6XKW - chains E and P of the 11 polymer chains in the assembly; structure by electron microscopy, 5.20 A resolution (low resolution: residue-level contacts below are approximate; hydrogen-bond / salt-bridge calls are withheld).

# Chain E
Name: Ubiquinol-cytochrome c reductase iron-sulfur subunit
From: Rhodobacter capsulatus (strain ATCC BAA-309 / NBRC 16581 / SB1003)
Notes: EC 7.1.1.8
UniProtKB: D5ANZ2 (UCRI_RHOCB); residues 1-191 here = UniProt positions 1-191
Chain sequence (191 residues; numbered 1 to 191; the number before each row is that of its first residue):
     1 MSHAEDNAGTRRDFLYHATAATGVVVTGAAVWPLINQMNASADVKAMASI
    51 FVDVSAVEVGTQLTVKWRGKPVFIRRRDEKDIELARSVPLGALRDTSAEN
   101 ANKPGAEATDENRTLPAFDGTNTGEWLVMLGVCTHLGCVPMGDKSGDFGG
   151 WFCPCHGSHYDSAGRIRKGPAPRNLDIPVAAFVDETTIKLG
Disordered / not traced: 1-10
Disulfides: Cys138-Cys155
Metal / ion sites: 2Fe-2S cluster Fe: Cys133, His135, Cys153, His156
Small-molecule neighbours: 2Fe-2S cluster (FES): Cys133, His135, Leu136, Gly137, Cys138, Cys153, Cys155, His156, Ser158
UniProt features mapped onto this chain:
  - binding site ([2Fe-2S] cluster): Cys133, His135, Cys153, His156

# Chain P
Name: Cytochrome b
From: Rhodobacter capsulatus (strain ATCC BAA-309 / NBRC 16581 / SB1003)
UniProtKB: D5ANZ3 (CYB_RHOCB); residue numbers follow UniProt; this construct covers 1-437
Chain sequence (437 residues; row label = number of the first residue in the row):
     1 MSGIPHDHYEPKTGIEKWLHDRLPIVGLVYDTIMIPTPKNLNWWWIWGIV
    51 LAFTLVLQIVTGIVLAMHYTPHVDLAFASVEHIMRDVNGGWAMRYIHANG
   101 ASLFFLAVYIHIFRGLYYGSYKAPREITWIVGMVIYLLMMGTAFMGYVLP
   151 WGQMSFWGATVITGLFGAIPGIGPSIQAWLLGGPAVDNATLNRFFSLHYL
   201 LPFVIAALVAIHIWAFHTTGNNNPTGVEVRRTSKADAEKDTLPFWPYFVI
   251 KDLFALALVLLGFFAVVAYMPNYLGHPDNYVQANPLSTPAHIVPEWYFLP
   301 FYAILRAFAADVWVVILVDGLTFGIVDAKFFGVIAMFGAIAVMALAPWLD
   351 TSKVRSGAYRPKFRMWFWFLVLDFVVLTWVGAMPTEYPYDWISLIASTYW
   401 FAYFLVILPLLGATEKPEPIPASIEEDFNSHYGNPAE
Disordered / not traced: 1, 233-236, 429-437
Metal / ion sites: heme c Fe site 1: His97, His198; heme c Fe site 2: His111, His212
Small-molecule neighbours:
  - heme c (HEC), molecule 1: Trp45, Gly48, Ile49, Leu51, Ala52, Phe104, His111, Ile112, Arg114, Ser120, Arg125, Thr128, Trp129, Gly132, Met133, Ile135, Tyr136, Val209, His212, Phe216, Thr219, Gly220, Asn221, Asn222
  - heme c (HEC), molecule 2: Leu55, Gln58, Ile59, Gly62, Ile63, Leu65, Ala66, Tyr69, Arg94, His97, Ala98, Ala101, Phe104, Met139, Thr142, Ala143, Gly146, Tyr147, Leu149, Pro150, Phe195, His198, Tyr199, Pro202, Ile205, Asn279, Tyr297
UniProt features mapped onto this chain:
  - binding site (heme b): His97, His111, His198, His212
  - mutagenesis: Phe144 (F144L/S: Loss of binding affinity for ubiquinone and ubiquinol)

# How chain E and chain P interact
Residue-residue contacts (13):
  Tyr16(E) - Trp245(P)
  Leu34(E) - Val60(P)
  Leu34(E) - Val64(P)
  Leu34(E) - Met93(P)
  Asn36(E) - Asn88(P)
  Gln37(E) - Val64(P)
  Gln37(E) - Met67(P)
  Gln37(E) - His68(P)
  Gln37(E) - Asn88(P)
  Ala40(E) - Asn88(P)
  Ala42(E) - Asp86(P)
  Asp43(E) - His82(P)
  Asp43(E) - Asp86(P)
Also at the interface, not in a pair above, chain E (10 interface residues in all): Pro33, Met38, Ser41
Also at the interface, not in a pair above, chain P (10 interface residues in all): Val87

# Summary
Chain E and chain P each contribute 10 residues to their interface. Chain E binds 2Fe-2S cluster. Ligands of
chain P: heme c. UniProt lists 4 [2Fe-2S] cluster-binding residues on chain E; 4 heme b-binding residues and
one mutagenesis site on chain P.
Here chain E is Ubiquinol-cytochrome c reductase iron-sulfur subunit and chain P is Cytochrome b, both from
Rhodobacter capsulatus (strain ATCC BAA-309 / NBRC 16581 / SB1003). Entry 6XKW (R. capsulatus CIII2CIV
bipartite super-complex (SC-2A) with CcoH/cy) was determined by electron microscopy (same publication as 6XI0,
6XKT, 6XKU, 6XKV, 6XKX and 6XKZ).
